PDB entry 7TKS | electron microscopy, 7.50 A resolution (low resolution: residue-level contacts below are approximate; hydrogen-bond / salt-bridge calls are withheld) | chains C and F of the 27 polymer chains in the assembly

[Chain C]
Molecule: ATP synthase subunit alpha
From: Saccharomyces cerevisiae
UniProtKB: P07251 (ATPA_YEAST); residues 1-510 here correspond to UniProt positions 36-545 (UniProt number = residue number + 35)
Amino-acid sequence (510 residues; each row starts with the number of its first residue):
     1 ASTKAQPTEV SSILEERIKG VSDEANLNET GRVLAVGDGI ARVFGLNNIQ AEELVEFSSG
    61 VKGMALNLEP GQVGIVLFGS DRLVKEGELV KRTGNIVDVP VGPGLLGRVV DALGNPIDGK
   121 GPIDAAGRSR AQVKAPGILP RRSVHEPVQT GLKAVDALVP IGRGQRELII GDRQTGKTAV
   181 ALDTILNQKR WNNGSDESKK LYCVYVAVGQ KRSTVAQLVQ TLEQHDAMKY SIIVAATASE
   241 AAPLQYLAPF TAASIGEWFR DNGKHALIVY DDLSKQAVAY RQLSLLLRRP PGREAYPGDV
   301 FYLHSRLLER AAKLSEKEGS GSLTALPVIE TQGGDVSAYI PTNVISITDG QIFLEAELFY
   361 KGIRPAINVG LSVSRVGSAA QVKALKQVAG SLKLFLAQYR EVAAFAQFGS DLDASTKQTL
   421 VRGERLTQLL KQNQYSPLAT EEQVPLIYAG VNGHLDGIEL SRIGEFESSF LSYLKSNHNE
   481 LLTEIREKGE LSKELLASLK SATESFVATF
Unresolved in the structure: 1-11, 408-409, 510
Curated features (UniProtKB/Swiss-Prot):
  - binding site (ATP): Gly171 to Thr178
  - site: Ser372 (Required for activity)
  - modified residue (Phosphoserine): Ser22, Ser143

[Chain F]
Molecule: ATP synthase subunit beta
From: Saccharomyces cerevisiae
Notes: EC 7.1.2.2
UniProtKB: P00830 (ATPB_YEAST); residues 1-478 here correspond to UniProt positions 34-511 (UniProt number = residue number + 33)
Amino-acid sequence (478 residues; numbered 1 to 478; the number before each row is that of its first residue):
     1 ASAAQSTPIT GKVTAVIGAI VDVHFEQSEL PAILNALEIK TPQGKLVLEV AQHLGENTVR
    61 TIAMDGTEGL VRGEKVLDTG GPISVPVGRE TLGRIINVIG EPIDERGPIK SKLRKPIHAD
   121 PPSFAEQSTS AEILETGIKV VDLLAPYARG GKIGLFGGAG VGKTVFIQEL INNIAKAHGG
   181 FSVFTGVGER TREGNDLYRE MKETGVINLE GESKVALVFG QMNEPPGARA RVALTGLTIA
   241 EYFRDEEGQD VLLFIDNIFR FTQAGSEVSA LLGRIPSAVG YQPTLATDMG LLQERITTTK
   301 KGSVTSVQAV YVPADDLTDP APATTFAHLD ATTVLSRGIS ELGIYPAVDP LDSKSRLLDA
   361 AVVGQEHYDV ASKVQETLQT YKSLQDIIAI LGMDELSEQD KLTVERARKI QRFLSQPFAV
   421 AEVFTGIPGK LVRLKDTVAS FKAVLEGKYD NIPEHAFYMV GGIEDVVAKA EKLAAEAN
Unresolved in the structure: 1-5, 476-478
Curated features (UniProtKB/Swiss-Prot):
  - binding site (ATP): Gly157 to Thr164
  - modified residue: Thr79 (Phosphothreonine), Thr204 (Phosphothreonine), Ser340 (Phosphoserine)

[How chain C and chain F interact]
Residue-residue contacts - 12 pairs, chain C then chain F:
  Leu34(C) - Gly55(F)
  Val36(C) - His53(F)
  Gly37(C) - Gln52(F)
  Gly37(C) - His53(F)
  Arg82(C) - Ile33(F)
  Ile117(C) - Ala125(F)
  Gln174(C) - Ser355(F)
  Gln174(C) - Arg356(F)
  Gly176(C) - Arg356(F)
  Ala238(C) - Ala286(F)
  Ala238(C) - Thr287(F)
  Ala238(C) - Gly290(F)
Other interface residues (no listed pair), chain C (16 interface residues in all): Ala35, Asp38, Asp81, Val84, Thr175, Ser239, Gln332, Tyr360
Other interface residues (no listed pair), chain F (16 interface residues in all): Ala51, Glu56, Phe124, Leu291, Leu317, Gln375

[In short]
Chain C and chain F each contribute 16 residues to their interface. Curated annotation (UniProt) lists 8
ATP-binding residues on chain C; 8 ATP-binding residues on chain F.
Chain C is ATP synthase subunit alpha and chain F is ATP synthase subunit beta, both from Saccharomyces
cerevisiae; the structure, Yeast ATP synthase State 3catalytic(e) with 10 mM ATP backbone model, was
determined by electron microscopy, deposited together with 7TJS, 7TJT, 7TJU, 7TJV, 7TJW, 7TJX and 30 further
entries.
